Entry 1EN5 (X-ray diffraction, 2.30 A resolution); this record covers chains A and B.

# Chain A (and B)
Molecule: Manganese superoxide dismutase
From: Escherichia coli
Notes: EC 1.15.1.1; chain B of this document is another copy of the same molecule, construct and numbering; everything in this record applies to it too
UniProtKB: P00448 (SODM_ECOLI); residue numbers follow UniProt; this construct covers 1-205
Sequence (205 residues; numbered 1 to 205; the number before each row is that of its first residue):
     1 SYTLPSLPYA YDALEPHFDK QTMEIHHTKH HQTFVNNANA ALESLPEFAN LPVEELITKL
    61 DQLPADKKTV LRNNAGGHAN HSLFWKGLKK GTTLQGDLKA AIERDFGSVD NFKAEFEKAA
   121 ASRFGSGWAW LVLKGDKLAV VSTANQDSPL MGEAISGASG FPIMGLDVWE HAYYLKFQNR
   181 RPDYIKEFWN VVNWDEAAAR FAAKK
Sequence notes: engineered mutation Phe34 (Tyr in P00448)
Ion coordination: Mn2+: His26, His81, Asp167, His171
Swiss-Prot annotation at these positions:
  - binding site (Mn(2+)): His27

# Interface between chain A and chain B
Contacting residue pairs (37; chain A residue first):
  Ile25(A) with Tyr174(B); Gln178(B)
  Lys29(A) with Asn179(B)
  His30(A) with Glu170(B); Tyr174(B), hydrogen bond; Asn179(B)
  Phe34(A) with Phe124(B), hydrophobic
  Asn73(A) with Phe124(B)
  Phe124(A) with Phe34(B), hydrophobic; Asn73(B); Asn145(B); Gln146(B); Trp169(B), hydrophobic
  Gly125(A) with Ser126(B); Asn145(B); Trp169(B)
  Ser126(A) with Gly125(B); Ser126(B), hydrogen bond
  Asn145(A) with Phe124(B); Gly125(B)
  Gln146(A) with Phe124(B)
  Trp169(A) with Phe124(B), hydrophobic; Gly125(B); Glu170(B)
  Glu170(A) with His30(B); Trp169(B); Glu170(B), hydrogen bond (backbone-side chain); His171(B), salt bridge
  His171(A) with Glu170(B), salt bridge; Tyr174(B)
  Tyr174(A) with Ile25(B); His30(B), hydrogen bond; His171(B)
  Leu175(A) with Tyr174(B), hydrophobic
  Gln178(A) with Ile25(B)
  Asn179(A) with Lys29(B); His30(B)
Other interface residues (no listed pair), chain B (17 interface residues in all): Leu175

# Overview
Chain A and chain B each contribute 17 residues to their interface; the contacts include 4 hydrogen bonds and
2 salt bridges. Polar contacts include Glu170(A)-His171(B), His30(A)-Tyr174(B) and Ser126(A)-Ser126(B).
Curated annotation (UniProt) lists Mn2+-binding residue His27(A) on chain A.
Chain A and chain B are both Manganese superoxide dismutase (Escherichia coli); the structure, Crystal
structure analysis of the E. coli manganese superoxide dismutase Y34F mutant, was determined by X-ray
diffraction, deposited together with 1EN4 and 1EN6.
